PDB entry 8YW2 | electron microscopy, 3.70 A resolution | chains i and q of the 65 polymer chains in the assembly

== Chain i (and q) ==
Name: Spike glycoprotein E1
Source organism: Semliki Forest virus 4
Notes: chain q of this document is another copy of the same molecule, construct and numbering; everything in this record applies to it too
UniProt: A0A0E3T652 (A0A0E3T652_SFV); residues 1-438 here correspond to UniProt positions 816-1253 (UniProt number = residue number + 815)
Chain sequence (438 residues; row label = number of the first residue in the row):
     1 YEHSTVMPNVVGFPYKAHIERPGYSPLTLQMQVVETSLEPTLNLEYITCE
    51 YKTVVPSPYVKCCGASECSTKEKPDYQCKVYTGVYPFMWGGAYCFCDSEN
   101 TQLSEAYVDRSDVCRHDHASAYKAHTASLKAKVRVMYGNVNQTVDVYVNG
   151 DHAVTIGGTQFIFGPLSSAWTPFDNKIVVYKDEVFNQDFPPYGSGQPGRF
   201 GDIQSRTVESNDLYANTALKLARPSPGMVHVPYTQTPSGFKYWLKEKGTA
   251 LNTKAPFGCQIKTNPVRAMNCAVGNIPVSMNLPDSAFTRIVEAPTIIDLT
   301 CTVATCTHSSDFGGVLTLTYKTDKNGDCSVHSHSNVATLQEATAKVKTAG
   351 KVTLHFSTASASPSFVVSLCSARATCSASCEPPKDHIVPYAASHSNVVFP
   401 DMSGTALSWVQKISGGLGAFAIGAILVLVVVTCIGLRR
Disulfide bonds: Cys49-Cys114, Cys62-Cys94, Cys63-Cys96, Cys259-Cys271, Cys301-Cys376, Cys306-Cys380, Cys328-Cys370
Covalent attachments: N-acetylglucosamine (NAG) linked to Asn141

== How chain i and chain q interact ==
Residue-residue contacts (20; chain i residue first):
  Asn43(i) - Thr41(q)
  Lys123(i) - Asn149(q)
  Lys123(i) - Asp151(q)  salt bridge
  His125(i) - Thr126(q)
  Thr126(i) - His125(q)
  Thr126(i) - Thr126(q)
  Tyr147(i) - Arg206(q)
  Asp151(i) - Glu45(q)
  Asp151(i) - Lys123(q)  salt bridge
  Asp151(i) - Pro191(q)
  Asp151(i) - Tyr192(q)
  His152(i) - Tyr192(q)
  His152(i) - Arg206(q)  hydrogen bond
  Ala153(i) - Tyr192(q)  hydrogen bond (backbone-backbone)
  Pro191(i) - Asp151(q)
  Tyr192(i) - Asp151(q)
  Tyr192(i) - His152(q)
  Tyr192(i) - Ala153(q)  hydrogen bond (backbone-backbone)
  Gly193(i) - Ala153(q)
  Arg206(i) - His152(q)  hydrogen bond
Interface residues without a listed pair, chain i (16 interface residues in all): Glu45, Gln160, Lys176, Ser194
Interface residues without a listed pair, chain q (15 interface residues in all): Gln160, Gly193, Ser194

== Summary ==
The interface between chain i and chain q involves 16 residues on one side and 15 on the other; the contacts
include 4 hydrogen bonds and 2 salt bridges. Polar pairs include Lys123(i)-Asp151(q), His152(i)-Arg206(q) and
Ala153(i)-Tyr192(q). N-acetylglucosamine is covalently linked to Asn141(i).
Both chains are Spike glycoprotein E1 (Semliki Forest virus 4). Entry 8YW2 (Semliki Forest virus viron in
complex with VLDLR) was determined by electron microscopy (same publication as 8YVY, 8YVZ and 8YW1).
